Entry 7JGC (electron microscopy, 3.40 A resolution); this record covers chains a and 4 of the 12 polymer chains in the assembly.

== Chain a ==
Protein: ATP synthase subunit a
Organism: Mycolicibacterium smegmatis
Reference sequence: A0R206 (A0R206_MYCS2); numbering as in UniProt (aligned over 1-252)
Chain sequence (252 residues; numbered 1 to 252; the number before each row is that of its first residue):
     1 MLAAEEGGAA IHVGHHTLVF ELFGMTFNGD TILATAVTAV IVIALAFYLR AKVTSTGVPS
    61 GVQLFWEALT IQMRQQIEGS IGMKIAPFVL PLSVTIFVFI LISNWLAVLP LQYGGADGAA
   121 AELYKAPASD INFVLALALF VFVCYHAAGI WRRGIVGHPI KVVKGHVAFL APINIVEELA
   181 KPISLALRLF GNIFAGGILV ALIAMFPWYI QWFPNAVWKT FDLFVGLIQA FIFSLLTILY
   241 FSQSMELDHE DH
Disordered / not traced: 1-30, 114-122, 247-252

== Chain 4 ==
Protein: ATP synthase subunit c
Organism: Mycolicibacterium smegmatis
Reference sequence: Q5TIX5 (Q5TIX5_MYCSM); residues 1-86 here = UniProt positions 1-86
Chain sequence (86 residues; numbered 1 to 86; the number before each row is that of its first residue):
     1 MDLDPNAIIT AGALIGGGLI MGGGAIGAGI GDGIAGNALI SGIARQPEAQ GRLFTPFFIT
    61 VGLVEAAYFI NLAFMALFVF ATPGLQ
Disordered / not traced: 1-4, 86

== How chain a and chain 4 interact ==
Contacting residue pairs - 5 pairs, chain a then chain 4:
  Leu-199(a) / Phe-69(4)  hydrophobic
  Leu-199(a) / Ala-73(4)  hydrophobic
  Leu-202(a) / Ala-73(4)
  Leu-202(a) / Leu-77(4)  hydrophobic
  Trp-218(a) / Ile-70(4)  hydrophobic
Interface residues without a listed pair, chain a (8 interface residues in all): Ile-198, Ile-203, Met-205, Pro-214, Ile-228
Interface residues without a listed pair, chain 4 (7 interface residues in all): Leu-63, Phe-74, Ala-81

== Overview ==
8 residues of chain a face 7 of chain 4 across their interface.
Chain a is ATP synthase subunit a and chain 4 is ATP synthase subunit c, both from Mycolicibacterium
smegmatis; the structure, Cryo-EM structure of bedaquiline-saturated Mycobacterium smegmatis ATP synthase FO
region, was determined by electron microscopy (same publication as 7JG5, 7JG6, 7JG7, 7JG8, 7JG9, 7JGA and
7JGB).
